PDB entry 6J6J | electron microscopy, 3.20 A resolution | chains A and C of the 4 polymer chains in the assembly

== Chain A (and C) ==
Name: Streptavidin
From: Streptomyces avidinii
Notes: chain C of this document is another copy of the same molecule, construct and numbering; everything in this record applies to it too
UniProtKB: P22629 (SAV_STRAV); residues 16-134 here correspond to UniProt positions 40-158 (UniProt number = residue number + 24)
Chain sequence (119 residues; row label = number of the first residue in the row):
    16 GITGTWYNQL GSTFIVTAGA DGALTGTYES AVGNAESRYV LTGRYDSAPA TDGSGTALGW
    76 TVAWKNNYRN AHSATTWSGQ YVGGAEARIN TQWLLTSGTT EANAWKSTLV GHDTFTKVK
Ligand contacts: biotin (BTN): Asn23, Ser27, Tyr43, Ser45, Val47, Gly48, Asn49, Trp79, Ala86, Ser88, Thr90, Trp92, Trp108, Leu110
Curated features (UniProtKB/Swiss-Prot):
  - motif: Arg59 to Asp61 (Cell attachment site)
  - binding site (biotin): Tyr43, Tyr54, Trp92, Trp108, Trp120
What the authors report for this chain:
  - binding site for biotin: Asn23, Ser27, Tyr43, Asn49, Ser88

== Chain A / chain C interface ==
Contacting residue pairs (6):
  Gln107(A) with Gln107(C); Val125(C); Gly126(C)
  Val125(A) with Gln107(C)
  Gly126(A) with Gln107(C)
  His127(A) with His127(C)

== Overview ==
Chain A and chain C each contribute 4 residues to their interface. Ligands of chain A: biotin. Curated
annotation (UniProt) lists 5 biotin-binding residues on chain A. From the paper: a binding site for biotin at
Asn23(A), Ser27(A) and Tyr43(A) among others.
Both chains are Streptavidin (Streptomyces avidinii). Entry 6J6J (Biotin-bound streptavidin) was determined by
electron microscopy, deposited together with 6J6K.
